PDB entry 6HB2 | X-ray diffraction, 2.70 A resolution | chain A

# Chain A
Molecule: Protein HGH1
From: Saccharomyces cerevisiae (strain ATCC 204508 / S288c)
UniProt: P48362 (HGH1_YEAST); residue numbers follow UniProt; this construct covers 2-363
Amino-acid sequence (369 residues; numbered -5 to 363; the number before each row is that of its first residue; numbers below 1 keep their minus sign (Gly-5 is residue -5)):
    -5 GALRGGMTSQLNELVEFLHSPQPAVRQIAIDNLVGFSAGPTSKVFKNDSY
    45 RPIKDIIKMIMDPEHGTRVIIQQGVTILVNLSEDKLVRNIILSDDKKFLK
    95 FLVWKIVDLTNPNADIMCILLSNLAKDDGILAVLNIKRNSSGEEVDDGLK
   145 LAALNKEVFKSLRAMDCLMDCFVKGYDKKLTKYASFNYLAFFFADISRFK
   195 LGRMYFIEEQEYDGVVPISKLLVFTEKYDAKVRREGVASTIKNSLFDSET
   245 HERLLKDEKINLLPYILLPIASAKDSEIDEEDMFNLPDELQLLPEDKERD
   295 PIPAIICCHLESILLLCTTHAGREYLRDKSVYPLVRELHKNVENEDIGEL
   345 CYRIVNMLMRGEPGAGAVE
Not modelled in the structure: -5 to 3, 358-363
Modified residues: Mse1 (selenomethionine); Mse53, Mse55, Mse111, Mse159, Mse163, Mse198, Mse277, Mse351, Mse353 (selenomethionine; parent Met)
Construct notes: expression tag (-5 to 1)

# Summary
Chain A is Protein HGH1 (Saccharomyces cerevisiae (strain ATCC 204508 / S288c)); the structure, Structure of
Hgh1, crystal form I, Selenomethionine derivative, was determined by X-ray diffraction, deposited together
with 6HB1.
